Entry 5UT4 (X-ray diffraction, 2.00 A resolution); this record covers chain A.

[Chain A]
Molecule: Tyrosine-protein kinase JAK2
Organism: Homo sapiens
Notes: EC 2.7.10.2
UniProt: O60674 (JAK2_HUMAN); numbering as in UniProt (aligned over 536-812)
Chain sequence (289 residues; each row starts with the number of its first residue):
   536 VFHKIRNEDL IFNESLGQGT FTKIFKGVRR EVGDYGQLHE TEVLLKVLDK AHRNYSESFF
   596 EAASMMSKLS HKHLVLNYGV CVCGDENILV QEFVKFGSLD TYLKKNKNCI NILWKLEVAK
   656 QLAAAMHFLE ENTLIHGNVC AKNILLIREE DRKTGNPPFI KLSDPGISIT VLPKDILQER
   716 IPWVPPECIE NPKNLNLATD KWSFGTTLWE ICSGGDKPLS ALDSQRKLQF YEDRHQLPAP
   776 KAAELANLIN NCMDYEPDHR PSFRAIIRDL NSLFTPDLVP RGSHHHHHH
Disordered / not traced: 536, 810-824
Sequence notes: engineered mutation Ala-659 (Trp in O60674), Ala-777 (Trp in O60674), His-794 (Phe in O60674); expression tag (813-824)
UniProt features mapped onto this chain:
  - site: Asp-710, Ile-711 (Breakpoint for translocation to form PCM1-JAK2 fusion protein)
  - modified residue: Tyr-570 (Phosphotyrosine)
  - natural variant: Phe-537 to Lys-539 (sequence variant, change not given here; In myeloproliferative disorder with erythrocytosis), His-538 to Lys-539 (sequence variant, change not given here; In myeloproliferative disorder with erythrocytosis), Lys-539 (K539L: In myeloproliferative disorder with erythrocytosis), Lys-607 (K607N: In AML), Val-617 (V617F: In PV, THCYT3 and AML; V617I: In THCYT3)
Residues lining bound ligands: DQX (8-[3,5-difluoro-4-(morpholin-4-ylmethyl)phenyl]-2-(1-piperidin-4-yl-1H-pyrazol-4-yl)quinoxaline): Leu-551, Gly-552, Gln-553, Ile-559, Leu-579, Gln-626, Glu-627, Phe-628, Val-629, Lys-630, Phe-631, Gly-632, Ser-633, Asp-635, Thr-636, Lys-677, Asn-678, Leu-680, Ser-698
Reported in the primary citation:
  - binding site for DQX: Val-629

[Summary]
Chain A binds compound DQX. The paper reports a binding site for DQX at Val-629.
Chain A is Tyrosine-protein kinase JAK2 (Homo sapiens); the structure, JAK2 JH2 in complex with NVP-BSK805,
was determined by X-ray diffraction together with 5UT5 and 5UT6 from the same study.
